PDB entry 8KCY | electron microscopy, 2.80 A resolution | chains E and I of the 12 polymer chains in the assembly

[Chain E]
Molecule: Histone H3.1
Organism: Homo sapiens
UniProt: P68431 (H31_HUMAN); residues 0-135 here correspond to UniProt positions 1-136 (UniProt number = residue number + 1)
Amino-acid sequence (139 residues; numbered -3 to 135; the number before each row is that of its first residue; numbers below 1 keep their minus sign (Gly-3 is residue -3)):
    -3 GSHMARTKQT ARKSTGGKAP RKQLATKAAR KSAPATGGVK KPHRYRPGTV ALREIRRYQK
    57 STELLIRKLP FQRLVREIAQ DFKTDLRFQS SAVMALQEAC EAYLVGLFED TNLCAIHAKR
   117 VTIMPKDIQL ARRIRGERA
Disordered / not traced: -3 to 37
Differences from the reference sequence: expression tag (-3 to -1)
Swiss-Prot annotation at these positions:
  - modified residue: Arg2 (Asymmetric dimethylarginine), Thr3 (Phosphothreonine), Lys4 (Allysine), Gln5 (5-glutamyl dopamine), Thr6 (Phosphothreonine), Arg8 (Citrulline), Lys9 (N6,N6,N6-trimethyllysine), Ser10 (ADP-ribosylserine), Thr11 (Phosphothreonine), Lys14 (N6-(2-hydroxyisobutyryl)lysine), Arg17 (Asymmetric dimethylarginine), Lys18 (N6-(2-hydroxyisobutyryl)lysine), Lys23 (N6-(2-hydroxyisobutyryl)lysine), Arg26 (Citrulline), Lys27 (N6,N6,N6-trimethyllysine), Ser28 (ADP-ribosylserine), Lys36 (N6,N6,N6-trimethyllysine), Lys37 (N6-methyllysine), Tyr41 (Phosphotyrosine), Lys56 (N6,N6,N6-trimethyllysine) and 8 more in UniProt
  - lipidation: Lys18 (N6-decanoyllysine)

[Chain I]
Molecule: 193-nt DNA strand
Organism: synthetic construct
Sequence (193 nucleotides; row label = number of the first residue in the row; numbers below 1 keep their minus sign (DA-96 is residue -96)):
   -96 ATCACGTAAT ATTGGCCAGC TAGGATCACA ATCCCGGTGC CGAGGCCGCT CAATTGGTCG
   -36 TAGACAGCTC TAGCACCGCT TAAACGCACG TACGGAATCC GTACGTGCGT TTAAGCGGTG
    24 CTAGAGCTGT CTACGACCAA TTGAGCGGCC TCGGCACCGG GATTGTGATC CTAGCTGGCC
    84 AATATTACGT GAT

[How chain E and chain I interact]
Contacting residue pairs (27):
  His39(E) with DA-67(I), sugar contact
  Arg40(E) with DG8(I), base contact; DT9(I), hydrogen bond to the base; DG10(I), hydrogen bond to the sugar
  Tyr41(E) with DA-67(I), hydrogen bond to the phosphate; DA-66(I), sugar contact; DT9(I), sugar contact; DG10(I), phosphate contact
  Pro43(E) with DG8(I), phosphate contact; DT9(I), sugar contact
  Gly44(E) with DG8(I), hydrogen bond to the phosphate; DT9(I), hydrogen bond to the phosphate
  Thr45(E) with DT9(I), hydrogen bond to the phosphate
  Val46(E) with DT9(I), hydrogen bond to the phosphate; DG10(I), phosphate contact
  Ala47(E) with DT9(I), hydrogen bond to the phosphate
  Arg49(E) with DA-66(I), phosphate contact; DT-65(I), phosphate contact
  Arg63(E) with DA17(I), hydrogen bond to the sugar; DG18(I), phosphate contact
  Lys64(E) with DG18(I), hydrogen bond to the phosphate
  Leu65(E) with DA17(I), phosphate contact; DG18(I), hydrogen bond to the phosphate
  Pro66(E) with DA17(I), phosphate contact
  Arg69(E) with DA17(I), salt bridge to the phosphate
  Arg83(E) with DA26(I), hydrogen bond to the sugar; DG27(I), sugar contact
Other interface residues (no listed pair), chain E (17 interface residues in all): Arg42, Lys56
Other interface residues (no listed pair), chain I (11 interface residues in all): DC-64

[Overview]
17 residues of chain E and 11 residues of chain I are in contact; the contacts include 12 hydrogen bonds and 1
salt bridge. Polar contacts include Arg40(E)-DT9(I), Arg40(E)-DG10(I) and Arg63(E)-DA17(I).
Chain E is Histone H3.1 (Homo sapiens) and chain I is a 193-nt DNA strand (synthetic construct); the
structure, Structure of nucleosome complexed with two DEK molecules, was determined by electron microscopy
(same publication as 8KD1 and 8KE0).
